3ZNL - chains B and D of the 6 polymer chains in the assembly; structure by X-ray diffraction, 2.50 A resolution.

Chain B (and D):
Protein: Haemagglutinin
Organism: Influenza A virus
Notes: fragment: ha2 of trypsin released ectodomain, residues 347-512; chain D of this document is another copy of the same molecule, construct and numbering; everything in this record applies to it too
UniProtKB: Q6DQ34 (Q6DQ34_9INFA); residues 1-166 here correspond to UniProt positions 347-512 (UniProt number = residue number + 346)
Chain sequence (166 residues; numbered 1 to 166; the number before each row is that of its first residue):
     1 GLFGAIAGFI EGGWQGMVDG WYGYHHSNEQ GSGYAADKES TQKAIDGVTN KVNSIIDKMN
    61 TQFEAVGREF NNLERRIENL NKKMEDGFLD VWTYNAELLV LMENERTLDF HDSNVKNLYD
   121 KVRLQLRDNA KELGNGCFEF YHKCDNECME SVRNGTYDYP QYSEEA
Not modelled in the structure: 164-166
Disulfides: C144-C148
Covalently attached groups: N-acetylglucosamine (NAG) linked to N154

Interface between chain B and chain D:
Contacting residue pairs - 37 pairs, chain B then chain D:
  F3(B) - L2(D)
  F3(B) - F3(D)  hydrophobic
  K58(B) - Y94(D)
  K58(B) - E97(D)  salt bridge
  K58(B) - L101(D)
  M59(B) - Y94(D)  hydrophobic
  R68(B) - R76(D)
  R68(B) - N79(D)
  E69(B) - R76(D)  hydrogen bond (backbone-side chain)
  F70(B) - R76(D)
  E74(B) - R76(D)  salt bridge
  L80(B) - L80(D)  hydrophobic
  N81(B) - L80(D)
  M84(B) - L80(D)  hydrophobic
  M84(B) - M84(D)  hydrophobic
  F88(B) - M84(D)
  F88(B) - G87(D)
  F88(B) - F88(D)
  V91(B) - V91(D)  hydrophobic
  W92(B) - D90(D)
  W92(B) - V91(D)
  W92(B) - Y94(D)  hydrophobic
  N95(B) - Y94(D)
  L99(B) - Y94(D)
  L99(B) - L98(D)  hydrophobic
  R106(B) - L2(D)
  R106(B) - E105(D)  salt bridge
  R106(B) - D109(D)  salt bridge
  S113(B) - L2(D)  hydrogen bond (side chain-backbone)
  N117(B) - G1(D)  hydrogen bond (side chain-backbone)
  N117(B) - L2(D)
  N117(B) - G4(D)
  R123(B) - E132(D)  salt bridge
  L124(B) - F9(D)  hydrophobic
  L124(B) - E132(D)
  R127(B) - K131(D)
  R127(B) - E132(D)  hydrogen bond (side chain-backbone)
Interface residues without a listed pair, chain B (30 interface residues in all): F63, V66, I77, M102, E103, D109, F110, D120, Y159
Interface residues without a listed pair, chain D (28 interface residues in all): I77, K83, M102, R106, K116, L133, G134

Overview:
30 residues of chain B face 28 of chain D across their interface; the contacts include 4 hydrogen bonds and 5
salt bridges. Polar contacts include K58(B)-E97(D), E74(B)-R76(D) and R106(B)-E105(D).
Chain B and chain D are both Haemagglutinin (Influenza A virus); the structure, H5 Haemagglutinin in Complex
with 6-O-Sulfo-Sialyl-Lewis X (Sulfated Lewis X), was determined by X-ray diffraction (same publication as
3ZNK and 3ZNM).
